6KMV - chains A and g of the 3 polymer chains in the assembly; structure by X-ray diffraction, 3.35 A resolution.

# Chain A
Molecule: Caspase-4
Source organism: Mus musculus
Notes: EC 3.4.22.64
Reference sequence: P70343 (CASP4_MOUSE); residues 118-278 here = UniProt positions 118-278
Amino-acid sequence (161 residues; row label = number of the first residue in the row):
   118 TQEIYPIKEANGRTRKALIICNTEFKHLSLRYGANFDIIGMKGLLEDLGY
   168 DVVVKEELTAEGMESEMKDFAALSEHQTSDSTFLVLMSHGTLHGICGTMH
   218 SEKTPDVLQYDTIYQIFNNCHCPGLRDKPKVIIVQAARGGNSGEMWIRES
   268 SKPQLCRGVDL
Sequence notes: engineered mutation Ala254 (Cys in P70343)
UniProt features mapped onto this chain:
  - active site: His206
  - mutagenesis: Asp277 (D277N: Impaired NLRP6 inflammasome-dependent activation and release of IL1B and IL18)

# Chain g
Molecule: Caspase-4
Source organism: Mus musculus
Notes: EC 3.4.22.64
Reference sequence: P70343 (CASP4_MOUSE); residue numbers follow UniProt; this construct covers 286-373
Amino-acid sequence (88 residues; row label = number of the first residue in the row):
   286 AVKLSHVEKDFIAFYSTTPHHLSYRDKTGGSYFITRLISCFRKHACSCHL
   336 FDIFLKVQQSFEKASIHSQMPTIDRATLTRYFYLFPGN
UniProt features mapped onto this chain:
  - modified residue: Arg310 (Microbial infection: ADP-riboxanated arginine)
  - mutagenesis: Leu289 (L289K: Does not promote ability to cleave IL18), Arg310 (R310A: Abolished ability to cleave Gasdermin-D (GSDMD))

# How chain A and chain g interact
Pairs across the interface - 105 pairs, chain A then chain g:
  Thr118(A) - Arg365(g)
  Gln119(A) - Arg365(g)
  Glu120(A) - Arg365(g)
  Glu120(A) - Tyr366(g)  hydrogen bond (backbone-backbone)
  Ile121(A) - Arg365(g)  hydrogen bond (backbone-side chain)
  Ile121(A) - Tyr366(g)
  Ile121(A) - Tyr368(g)  hydrophobic
  Ile121(A) - Phe370(g)  hydrophobic
  Tyr122(A) - Asp295(g)  hydrogen bond
  Tyr122(A) - Leu363(g)
  Tyr122(A) - Thr364(g)  hydrogen bond (side chain-backbone)
  Tyr122(A) - Arg365(g)
  Tyr122(A) - Tyr366(g)  hydrogen bond (backbone-backbone)
  Ile124(A) - Tyr368(g)
  Ile124(A) - Phe370(g)  hydrophobic
  Ala127(A) - Asn373(g)
  Arg130(A) - Asn373(g)  hydrogen bond (side chain-backbone)
  Arg132(A) - Leu369(g)
  Arg148(A) - Arg310(g)
  Arg148(A) - Ser316(g)
  Tyr149(A) - Arg310(g)  hydrogen bond (backbone-side chain)
  Tyr149(A) - Asp311(g)
  Gly150(A) - Gly315(g)
  Phe153(A) - Thr313(g)
  Phe153(A) - Gly314(g)
  Phe153(A) - Gly315(g)
  Asp154(A) - Gly315(g)
  Asp154(A) - Ser316(g)  hydrogen bond
  Asp154(A) - Ile319(g)
  Gly157(A) - Ile323(g)
  Met158(A) - Ile319(g)  hydrophobic
  Met158(A) - Ile323(g)  hydrophobic
  Gly160(A) - Arg327(g)
  Leu161(A) - Ile323(g)  hydrophobic
  Leu161(A) - Phe326(g)  hydrophobic
  Leu161(A) - Arg327(g)
  Asp164(A) - Arg327(g)  salt bridge
  Tyr167(A) - Phe367(g)
  Tyr167(A) - Leu369(g)
  Ser198(A) - Phe367(g)
  Leu209(A) - Pro304(g)  hydrophobic
  Leu209(A) - His305(g)
  Tyr227(A) - Tyr300(g)
  Asp228(A) - Arg360(g)  salt bridge
  Tyr231(A) - Glu293(g)
  Tyr231(A) - Phe296(g)  hydrophobic
  Tyr231(A) - Ala298(g)
  Tyr231(A) - Asp359(g)
  Tyr231(A) - Arg360(g)
  Phe234(A) - Phe296(g)
  Asn235(A) - Val292(g)
  Asn235(A) - Phe296(g)
  Asn236(A) - His291(g)  hydrogen bond (side chain-backbone)
  Asn236(A) - Val292(g)  hydrogen bond (backbone-backbone)
  Asp244(A) - Lys294(g)  salt bridge
  Asp244(A) - Asp295(g)  hydrogen bond (backbone-side chain)
  Lys245(A) - Asp295(g)
  Pro246(A) - Asp295(g)
  Pro246(A) - Phe367(g)  hydrophobic
  Lys247(A) - Lys294(g)
  Lys247(A) - Asp295(g)  hydrogen bond (backbone-backbone)
  Lys247(A) - Phe296(g)
  Lys247(A) - Ile297(g)  hydrogen bond (backbone-backbone)
  Val248(A) - Ile297(g)
  Val248(A) - Leu335(g)  hydrophobic
  Val248(A) - Phe339(g)  hydrophobic
  Val248(A) - Phe367(g)  hydrophobic
  Ile249(A) - Ile297(g)  hydrogen bond (backbone-backbone)
  Ile249(A) - Ala298(g)
  Ile249(A) - Phe299(g)  hydrogen bond (backbone-backbone)
  Ile250(A) - Phe299(g)  hydrophobic
  Ile250(A) - Phe318(g)  hydrophobic
  Ile250(A) - Leu322(g)  hydrophobic
  Val251(A) - Phe299(g)  hydrogen bond (backbone-backbone)
  Val251(A) - Tyr300(g)  hydrophobic
  Val251(A) - Ser301(g)  hydrogen bond (backbone-backbone)
  Gln252(A) - Ser301(g)
  Gln252(A) - Ser308(g)  hydrogen bond
  Gln252(A) - Ser316(g)  hydrogen bond
  Gln252(A) - Phe318(g)
  Gln252(A) - Ile319(g)
  Ala253(A) - Ser301(g)  hydrogen bond (backbone-side chain)
  Ala253(A) - Ser308(g)
  Ala254(A) - Ser308(g)
  Arg255(A) - Tyr300(g)
  Arg255(A) - Thr302(g)  hydrogen bond (side chain-backbone)
  Arg255(A) - Thr303(g)
  Arg255(A) - Pro304(g)
  Arg255(A) - His305(g)  hydrogen bond (backbone-backbone)
  Arg255(A) - His306(g)  hydrogen bond (backbone-backbone)
  Arg255(A) - Thr357(g)
  Gly256(A) - His305(g)
  Gly256(A) - His306(g)  hydrogen bond (backbone-backbone)
  Gly256(A) - Leu307(g)
  Gly257(A) - His305(g)
  Gly257(A) - Leu307(g)
  Asn258(A) - His305(g)  hydrogen bond (backbone-backbone)
  Asn258(A) - His306(g)
  Asn258(A) - Leu307(g)  hydrogen bond (backbone-backbone)
  Ser259(A) - His306(g)
  Gly260(A) - His306(g)
  Glu261(A) - Ser350(g)
  Glu261(A) - Ile351(g)
  Glu261(A) - Ser353(g)  hydrogen bond (side chain-backbone)
  Trp263(A) - Ile351(g)  hydrophobic
Interface residues without a listed pair, chain A (55 interface residues in all): Pro123, Glu126, Leu147, Leu165, Phe200, Met204, His206, Cys237
Interface residues without a listed pair, chain g (54 interface residues in all): Ser290, Tyr309, Lys312, Ala330, His352, Thr362, Pro371

# Overview
Chain A and chain g form an interface of 55 and 54 residues respectively; the contacts include 27 hydrogen
bonds and 3 salt bridges. Polar contacts include Asp164(A)-Arg327(g), Asp228(A)-Arg360(g) and
Asp244(A)-Lys294(g).
Here chain A is Caspase-4 and chain g is Caspase-4, both from Mus musculus. Entry 6KMV (caspase-11 C254A
P22/P10 in complex with mouse GSDMD-C domain) was determined by X-ray diffraction together with 6KMT, 6KMU,
6KMZ, 6KN0 and 6KN1 from the same study.
